PDB entry 5ZMD | X-ray diffraction, 3.30 A resolution | chains A and B of the 4 polymer chains in the assembly

Chain A:
Molecule: Alpha-ketoglutarate-dependent dioxygenase FTO
Organism: Homo sapiens
Notes: EC 1.14.11.-
Reference sequence: Q9C0B1 (FTO_HUMAN); numbering as in UniProt (aligned over 37-499)
Chain sequence (463 residues; numbered 37 to 499; the number before each row is that of its first residue):
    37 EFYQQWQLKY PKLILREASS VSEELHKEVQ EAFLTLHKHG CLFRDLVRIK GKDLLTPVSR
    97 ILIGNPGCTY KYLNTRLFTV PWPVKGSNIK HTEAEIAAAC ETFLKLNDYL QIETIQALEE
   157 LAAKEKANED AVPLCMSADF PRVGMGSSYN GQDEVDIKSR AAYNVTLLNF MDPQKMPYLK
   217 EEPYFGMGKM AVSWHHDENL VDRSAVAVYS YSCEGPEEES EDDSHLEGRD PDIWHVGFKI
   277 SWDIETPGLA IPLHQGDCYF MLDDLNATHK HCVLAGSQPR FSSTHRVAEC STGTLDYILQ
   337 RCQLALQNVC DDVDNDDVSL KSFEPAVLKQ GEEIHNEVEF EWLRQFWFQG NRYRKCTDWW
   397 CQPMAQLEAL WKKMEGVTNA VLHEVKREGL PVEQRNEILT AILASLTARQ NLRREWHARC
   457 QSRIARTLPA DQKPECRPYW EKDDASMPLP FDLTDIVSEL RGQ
Not modelled in the structure: 123, 161-189, 251-267, 347-353, 423-429
Sequence notes: engineered mutation Lys-86 (Gln in Q9C0B1), Lys-306 (Gln in Q9C0B1)
Disulfides: Cys-77/Cys-392
Metal / ion sites: Mn2+: His-231, Asp-233, His-307 (together with N-oxalylglycine)
Ligand contacts: N-oxalylglycine (OGA): Arg-96, Leu-203, Asn-205, His-231, Asp-233, Val-244, Leu-289, Tyr-295, His-307, Val-309, Arg-316, Ser-318, Thr-320, Arg-322
Reported in the primary citation:
  - binding site for the 9-nt DNA strand: Lys-88, Lys-306
  - binding site for the 9-nt DNA strand (chain B): Ile-85, Lys-86, Arg-96, Tyr-106, Tyr-108, Leu-109, Leu-203, Lys-216, Val-228, Ser-229, Trp-230, His-231, Glu-234, Arg-322
  - mutagenesis - Q86K (1.5-fold), Q306K (10-fold): increased binding to ssDNA
  - mutagenesis - R96A, Y106F: decreased binding to ssDNA
  - mutagenesis - E234A: unchanged binding to ssDNA
  - specificity-determining residues: Arg-96, Glu-234 (by similarity / conservation)
  - binding site for N-oxalylglycine: Asn-205, Tyr-295, Arg-316, Ser-318, Arg-322
  - Mn2+ coordination: His-231, Asp-233, His-307
  - conformationally variable residues (side-chain flip): Glu-234
  - mutagenesis - E234A: increased catalytic activity on 3mT
  - mutagenesis - E234A: increased catalytic activity on m6A
  - mutagenesis - S229A, E234P: decreased catalytic activity on m6A
  - mutagenesis - Q86K/Q306K (16-fold): increased binding to the 9-nt DNA strand (chain B)

Chain B:
Molecule: 9-nt DNA strand
Sequence (9 nucleotides; each row starts with the number of its first residue):
     2 TCTXTATCG
Modified / non-standard residues: 6MA (N6-methyl-deoxy-adenosine-5'-monophosphate) at position 5

Chain A / chain B interface:
Contacting residue pairs - 37 pairs, chain A then chain B:
  Arg-84(A) with DT4(B), phosphate contact
  Ile-85(A) with DT4(B), phosphate contact; 6MA_5(B), sugar contact; DT6(B), base contact
  Lys-86(A) with DC3(B), hydrogen bond to the base; DT4(B), hydrogen bond to the phosphate; DT6(B), base contact
  Lys-88(A) with DT6(B), sugar contact; DA7(B), salt bridge to the phosphate
  Leu-90(A) with DT6(B), sugar contact; DA7(B), sugar contact
  Pro-93(A) with DA7(B), base contact
  Arg-96(A) with 6MA_5(B), base contact
  Tyr-106(A) with 6MA_5(B), base contact
  Tyr-108(A) with 6MA_5(B), base contact
  Leu-109(A) with DT4(B), sugar contact; 6MA_5(B), base contact
  Asn-110(A) with DT4(B), hydrogen bond to the phosphate
  Pro-213(A) with DC9(B), phosphate contact
  Tyr-214(A) with DA7(B), base contact; DC9(B), base contact
  Leu-215(A) with DA7(B), base contact
  Lys-216(A) with DT6(B), salt bridge to the phosphate; DA7(B), hydrogen bond to the base
  Met-226(A) with DA7(B), hydrogen bond to the base
  Ala-227(A) with DA7(B), base contact
  Val-228(A) with 6MA_5(B), base contact; DA7(B), base contact
  Ser-229(A) with 6MA_5(B), hydrogen bond to the phosphate; DT6(B), hydrogen bond to the phosphate; DA7(B), hydrogen bond to the base
  Trp-230(A) with 6MA_5(B), sugar contact
  His-231(A) with 6MA_5(B), sugar contact
  Glu-234(A) with 6MA_5(B), base contact
  Lys-306(A) with 6MA_5(B), salt bridge to the phosphate
  Arg-322(A) with 6MA_5(B), base contact
  Arg-459(A) with DT8(B), base contact
Also at the interface, not in a pair above, chain A (28 interface residues in all): Leu-203, His-232, Ile-460

In short:
Chain A and chain B form an interface of 28 and 7 residues respectively; the contacts include 8 hydrogen bonds
and 3 salt bridges. Polar pairs include Lys-86(A)/DC3(B), Lys-216(A)/DA7(B) and Met-226(A)/DA7(B). The paper
reports a binding site for the 9-nt DNA strand (chain B) at Ile-85(A), Lys-86(A) and Arg-96(A) among others;
Q86K and Q306K of chain A increase binding to ssDNA; 8 substitutions were tested in all.
Here chain A is Alpha-ketoglutarate-dependent dioxygenase FTO (Homo sapiens) and chain B is a 9-nt DNA strand.
Entry 5ZMD (Crystal structure of FTO in complex with m6dA modified ssDNA) was determined by X-ray diffraction.
